Entry 5OR4 (X-ray diffraction, 2.44 A resolution); this record covers chains A and D.

Chain A (and D):
Molecule: catechol oxidase
Source organism: Aspergillus oryzae (strain ATCC 42149 / RIB 40)
Notes: chain D of this document is another copy of the same molecule, construct and numbering; everything in this record applies to it too
UniProt: Q2UNF9 (Q2UNF9_ASPOR); residues 1-383 here correspond to UniProt positions 26-408 (UniProt number = residue number + 25)
Amino-acid sequence (383 residues; numbered 1 to 383; the number before each row is that of its first residue):
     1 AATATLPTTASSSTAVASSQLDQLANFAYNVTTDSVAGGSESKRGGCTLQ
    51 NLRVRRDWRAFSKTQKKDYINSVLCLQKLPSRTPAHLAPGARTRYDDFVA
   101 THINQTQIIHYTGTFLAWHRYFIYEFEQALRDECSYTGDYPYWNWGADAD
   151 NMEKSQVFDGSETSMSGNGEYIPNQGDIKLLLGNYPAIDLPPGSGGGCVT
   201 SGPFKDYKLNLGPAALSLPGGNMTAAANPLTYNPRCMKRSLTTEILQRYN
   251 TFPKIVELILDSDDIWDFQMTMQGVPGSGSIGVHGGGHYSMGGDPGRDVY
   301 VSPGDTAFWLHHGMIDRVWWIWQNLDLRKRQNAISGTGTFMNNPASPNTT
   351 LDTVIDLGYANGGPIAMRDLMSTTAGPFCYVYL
Not modelled in the structure: 1-4, 38-45
Disulfide bonds: Cys47-Cys379, Cys75-Cys134, Cys198-Cys236
Covalent attachments: alpha-D-mannopyranose (MAN) linked to Thr14; N-acetylglucosamine (NAG) linked to Asn30, Asn348; glycan linked to Asn104
Metal / ion sites: Cu ion site 1: His102, His110, His119; Cu ion site 2: His284, His288, His312
From the paper describing this entry:
  - Cu ion coordination: His102, His110, His119, His284, His288, His312
  - post-translational modification sites: Thr14, Asn104, Asn222, Asn348

Chain A / chain D interface:
Residue-residue contacts (30; chain A residue first):
  Gln107(A) - Gln107(D)  hydrogen bond
  Leu181(A) - Asn342(D)
  Asn184(A) - Tyr185(D)
  Asn184(A) - Met341(D)
  Met223(A) - Ala345(D)
  Met223(A) - Ser346(D)
  Met223(A) - Pro347(D)
  Ala225(A) - Pro347(D)  hydrophobic
  Trp266(A) - Asn184(D)
  Tyr300(A) - Pro344(D)
  Phe340(A) - Asn343(D)
  Phe340(A) - Pro344(D)  hydrophobic
  Met341(A) - Gly183(D)
  Met341(A) - Asn343(D)
  Asn342(A) - Leu181(D)  hydrogen bond (side chain-backbone)
  Asn342(A) - Leu182(D)
  Asn342(A) - Gly183(D)  hydrogen bond (backbone-backbone)
  Asn343(A) - Leu182(D)
  Asn343(A) - Gly183(D)
  Asn343(A) - Phe340(D)
  Asn343(A) - Asn343(D)  hydrogen bond
  Pro344(A) - Leu182(D)  hydrophobic
  Pro344(A) - Tyr300(D)
  Pro344(A) - Phe340(D)  hydrophobic
  Ala345(A) - Leu181(D)
  Ala345(A) - Leu182(D)
  Ala345(A) - Ala215(D)
  Ser346(A) - Met223(D)
  Pro347(A) - Met223(D)
  Pro347(A) - Ala225(D)  hydrophobic
Interface residues without a listed pair, chain A (16 interface residues in all): Ala215
Interface residues without a listed pair, chain D (19 interface residues in all): Met270

Overview:
16 residues of chain A face 19 of chain D across their interface, with 4 hydrogen bonds. Among the polar pairs
are Gln107(A)-Gln107(D), Asn342(A)-Leu181(D) and Asn343(A)-Asn343(D). N-acetylglucosamine is covalently linked
to Asn30(A) and Asn348(A). The paper reports Cu ion coordination by His102(A), His110(A) and His119(A) among
others; modification sites Thr14(A), Asn104(A) and Asn222(A) among others.
Both chains are catechol oxidase (Aspergillus oryzae (strain ATCC 42149 / RIB 40)). Entry 5OR4 (Crystal
structure of Aspergillus oryzae catechol oxidase in deoxy-form) was determined by X-ray diffraction.
